7ML2 - chains B and C of the 30 polymer chains in the assembly; structure by electron microscopy, 3.40 A resolution.

== Chain B ==
Protein: DNA-directed RNA polymerase subunit beta
Organism: Saccharomyces cerevisiae
Notes: EC 2.7.7.6
UniProtKB: A0A6A5Q4H2 (A0A6A5Q4H2_YEASX); residue numbers follow UniProt; this construct covers 1-1224
Amino-acid sequence (1224 residues; row label = number of the first residue in the row):
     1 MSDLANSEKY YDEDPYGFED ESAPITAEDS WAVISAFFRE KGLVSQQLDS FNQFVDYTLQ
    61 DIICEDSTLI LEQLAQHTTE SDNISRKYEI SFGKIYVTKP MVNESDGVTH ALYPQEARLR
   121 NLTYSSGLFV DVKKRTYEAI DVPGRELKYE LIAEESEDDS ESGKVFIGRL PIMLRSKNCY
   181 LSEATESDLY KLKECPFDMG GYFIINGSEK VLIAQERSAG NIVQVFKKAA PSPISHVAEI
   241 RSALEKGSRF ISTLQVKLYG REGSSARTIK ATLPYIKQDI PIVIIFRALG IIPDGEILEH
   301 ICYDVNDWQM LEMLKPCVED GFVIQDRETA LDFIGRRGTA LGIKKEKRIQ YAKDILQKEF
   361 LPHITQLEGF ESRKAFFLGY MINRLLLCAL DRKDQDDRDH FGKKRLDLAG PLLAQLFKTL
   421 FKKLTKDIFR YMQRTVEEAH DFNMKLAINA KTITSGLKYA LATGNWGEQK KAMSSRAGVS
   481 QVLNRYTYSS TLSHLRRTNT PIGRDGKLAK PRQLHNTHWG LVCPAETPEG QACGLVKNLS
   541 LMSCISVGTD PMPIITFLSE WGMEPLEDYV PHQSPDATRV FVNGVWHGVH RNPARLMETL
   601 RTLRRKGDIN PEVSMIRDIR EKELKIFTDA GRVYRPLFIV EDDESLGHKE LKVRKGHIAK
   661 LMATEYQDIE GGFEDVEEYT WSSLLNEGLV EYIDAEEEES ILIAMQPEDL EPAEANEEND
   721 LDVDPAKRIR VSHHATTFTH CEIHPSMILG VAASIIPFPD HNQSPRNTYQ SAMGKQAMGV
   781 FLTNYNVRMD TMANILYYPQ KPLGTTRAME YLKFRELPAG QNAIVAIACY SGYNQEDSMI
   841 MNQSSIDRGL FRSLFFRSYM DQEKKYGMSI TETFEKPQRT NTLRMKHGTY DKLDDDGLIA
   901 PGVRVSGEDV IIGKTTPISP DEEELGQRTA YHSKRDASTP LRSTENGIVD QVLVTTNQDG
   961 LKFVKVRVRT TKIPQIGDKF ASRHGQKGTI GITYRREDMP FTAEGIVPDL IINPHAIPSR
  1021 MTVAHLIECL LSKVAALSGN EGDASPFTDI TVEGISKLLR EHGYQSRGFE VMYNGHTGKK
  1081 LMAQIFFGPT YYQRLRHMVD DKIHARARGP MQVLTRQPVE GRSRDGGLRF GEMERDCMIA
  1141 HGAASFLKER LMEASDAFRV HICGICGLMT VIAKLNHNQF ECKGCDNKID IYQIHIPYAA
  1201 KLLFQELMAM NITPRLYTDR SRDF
Disordered / not traced: 1-19, 77-83, 139-146, 152-162, 468-473, 503-508, 669-674, 715-722, 1224
Bound ions: Zn2+: Cys-1163, Cys-1166, Cys-1182, Cys-1185

== Chain C ==
Protein: DNA-directed RNA polymerase II subunit RPB3
Organism: Saccharomyces cerevisiae
UniProtKB: A0A6A5Q0Z3 (A0A6A5Q0Z3_YEASX); residues 1-318 here = UniProt positions 1-318
Amino-acid sequence (318 residues; row label = number of the first residue in the row):
     1 MSEEGPQVKI REASKDNVDF ILSNVDLAMA NSLRRVMIAE IPTLAIDSVE VETNTTVLAD
    61 EFIAHRLGLI PLQSMDIEQL EYSRDCFCED HCDKCSVVLT LQAFGESEST TNVYSKDLVI
   121 VSNLMGRNIG HPIIQDKEGN GVLICKLRKG QELKLTCVAK KGIAKEHAKW GPAAAIEFEY
   181 DPWNKLKHTD YWYEQDSAKE WPQSKNCEYE DPPNEGDPFD YKAQADTFYM NVESVGSIPV
   241 DQVVVRGIDT LQKKVASILL ALTQMDQDKV NFASGDNNTA SNMLGSNEDV MMTGAEQDPY
   301 SNASQMGNTG SGGYDNAW
Disordered / not traced: 1-3, 266-318
Bound ions: Zn2+: Cys-86, Cys-88, Cys-92, Cys-95

== How chain B and chain C interact ==
Contacting residue pairs - 59 pairs, chain B then chain C:
  Asn-786(B) / Val-57(C)
  Tyr-797(B) / Phe-62(C)  hydrophobic
  Tyr-798(B) / Phe-62(C)  hydrophobic
  Tyr-798(B) / His-65(C)
  Tyr-798(B) / Arg-66(C)
  Asp-847(B) / His-65(C)
  Asp-847(B) / His-167(C)  salt bridge
  Asp-847(B) / Ala-168(C)
  Arg-848(B) / Ala-168(C)
  Gly-849(B) / His-65(C)
  Arg-852(B) / His-65(C)
  Arg-969(B) / Ala-59(C)
  Arg-969(B) / Asp-60(C)  salt bridge
  Arg-969(B) / Glu-61(C)  salt bridge
  Arg-995(B) / Lys-165(C)
  Arg-996(B) / Ile-38(C)
  Arg-996(B) / Ala-173(C)
  Arg-996(B) / Ala-174(C)
  Glu-997(B) / Arg-34(C)
  Glu-997(B) / Arg-35(C)  hydrogen bond (backbone-side chain)
  Asp-998(B) / Arg-35(C)  salt bridge
  Phe-1001(B) / Arg-34(C)
  Ala-1003(B) / Glu-177(C)
  Ala-1003(B) / Phe-178(C)  hydrogen bond (backbone-backbone)
  Glu-1004(B) / Glu-177(C)
  Gly-1005(B) / Ala-175(C)
  Gly-1005(B) / Ile-176(C)
  Arg-1060(B) / Pro-202(C)
  Gly-1063(B) / Pro-202(C)
  Gln-1065(B) / Glu-200(C)
  Gln-1065(B) / Trp-201(C)
  Arg-1067(B) / Glu-194(C)  salt bridge
  Phe-1069(B) / Trp-192(C)  hydrophobic
  Val-1071(B) / Tyr-191(C)  hydrophobic
  Tyr-1073(B) / Glu-179(C)
  Tyr-1073(B) / Tyr-180(C)  hydrophobic
  Gly-1075(B) / Arg-34(C)
  Gly-1075(B) / Arg-35(C)  hydrogen bond (backbone-side chain)
  His-1076(B) / Asn-31(C)  hydrogen bond (backbone-side chain)
  His-1076(B) / Arg-35(C)  hydrogen bond (backbone-side chain)
  Thr-1077(B) / Leu-27(C)
  Thr-1077(B) / Asn-31(C)  hydrogen bond (backbone-side chain)
  Gly-1078(B) / Leu-27(C)
  Gly-1078(B) / Asn-31(C)
  Lys-1079(B) / His-188(C)
  Lys-1080(B) / Tyr-180(C)  hydrogen bond (backbone-side chain)
  Lys-1080(B) / Asp-181(C)  salt bridge
  Lys-1080(B) / Asn-184(C)  hydrogen bond
  Lys-1080(B) / His-188(C)
  Lys-1080(B) / Thr-189(C)
  Leu-1081(B) / Thr-189(C)  hydrogen bond (backbone-side chain)
  Met-1082(B) / His-188(C)
  Met-1082(B) / Thr-189(C)
  Met-1082(B) / Asp-190(C)  hydrogen bond (backbone-backbone)
  Gln-1084(B) / Thr-189(C)
  Gln-1084(B) / Asp-190(C)  hydrogen bond (side chain-backbone)
  Gln-1084(B) / Tyr-191(C)
  Gln-1084(B) / Trp-192(C)  hydrogen bond (side chain-backbone)
  Gln-1084(B) / Trp-201(C)
Also at the interface, not in a pair above, chain B (38 interface residues in all): Ser-844, Leu-854, Thr-971, Thr-1002, Tyr-1064, Ser-1066
Also at the interface, not in a pair above, chain C (38 interface residues in all): Ala-39, Leu-69, Lys-187, Lys-199

== Summary ==
Chain B and chain C each contribute 38 residues to their interface; the contacts include 12 hydrogen bonds and
6 salt bridges. Polar contacts include Asp-847(B)/His-167(C), Arg-969(B)/Asp-60(C) and Arg-969(B)/Glu-61(C).
Cys-1163(B), Cys-1166(B), Cys-1182(B) and Cys-1185(B) form the Zn2+ site.
Here chain B is DNA-directed RNA polymerase subunit beta and chain C is DNA-directed RNA polymerase II subunit
RPB3, both from Saccharomyces cerevisiae. Entry 7ML2 (RNA polymerase II pre-initiation complex (PIC3)) was
determined by electron microscopy (same publication as 7MEI, 7MK9, 7MKA, 7ML0, 7ML1, 7ML3 and 7ML4).
